PDB entry 6DBR | electron microscopy, 4.00 A resolution | chains A and F of the 8 polymer chains in the assembly

# Chain A
Protein: Recombination activating gene 1 - MBP chimera
Source organism: Escherichia coli
Notes: EC 2.3.2.27
UniProtKB: chimeric construct of P0AEX9, O13033: residues -113 to 250 from P0AEX9 (MALE_ECOLI) positions 29-392 (UniProt number = residue number + 142); residues 271-1031 from O13033 positions 271-1031 (same numbers)
Amino-acid sequence (1159 residues; row label = number of the first residue in the row; numbers below 1 keep their minus sign (Met-127 is residue -127)):
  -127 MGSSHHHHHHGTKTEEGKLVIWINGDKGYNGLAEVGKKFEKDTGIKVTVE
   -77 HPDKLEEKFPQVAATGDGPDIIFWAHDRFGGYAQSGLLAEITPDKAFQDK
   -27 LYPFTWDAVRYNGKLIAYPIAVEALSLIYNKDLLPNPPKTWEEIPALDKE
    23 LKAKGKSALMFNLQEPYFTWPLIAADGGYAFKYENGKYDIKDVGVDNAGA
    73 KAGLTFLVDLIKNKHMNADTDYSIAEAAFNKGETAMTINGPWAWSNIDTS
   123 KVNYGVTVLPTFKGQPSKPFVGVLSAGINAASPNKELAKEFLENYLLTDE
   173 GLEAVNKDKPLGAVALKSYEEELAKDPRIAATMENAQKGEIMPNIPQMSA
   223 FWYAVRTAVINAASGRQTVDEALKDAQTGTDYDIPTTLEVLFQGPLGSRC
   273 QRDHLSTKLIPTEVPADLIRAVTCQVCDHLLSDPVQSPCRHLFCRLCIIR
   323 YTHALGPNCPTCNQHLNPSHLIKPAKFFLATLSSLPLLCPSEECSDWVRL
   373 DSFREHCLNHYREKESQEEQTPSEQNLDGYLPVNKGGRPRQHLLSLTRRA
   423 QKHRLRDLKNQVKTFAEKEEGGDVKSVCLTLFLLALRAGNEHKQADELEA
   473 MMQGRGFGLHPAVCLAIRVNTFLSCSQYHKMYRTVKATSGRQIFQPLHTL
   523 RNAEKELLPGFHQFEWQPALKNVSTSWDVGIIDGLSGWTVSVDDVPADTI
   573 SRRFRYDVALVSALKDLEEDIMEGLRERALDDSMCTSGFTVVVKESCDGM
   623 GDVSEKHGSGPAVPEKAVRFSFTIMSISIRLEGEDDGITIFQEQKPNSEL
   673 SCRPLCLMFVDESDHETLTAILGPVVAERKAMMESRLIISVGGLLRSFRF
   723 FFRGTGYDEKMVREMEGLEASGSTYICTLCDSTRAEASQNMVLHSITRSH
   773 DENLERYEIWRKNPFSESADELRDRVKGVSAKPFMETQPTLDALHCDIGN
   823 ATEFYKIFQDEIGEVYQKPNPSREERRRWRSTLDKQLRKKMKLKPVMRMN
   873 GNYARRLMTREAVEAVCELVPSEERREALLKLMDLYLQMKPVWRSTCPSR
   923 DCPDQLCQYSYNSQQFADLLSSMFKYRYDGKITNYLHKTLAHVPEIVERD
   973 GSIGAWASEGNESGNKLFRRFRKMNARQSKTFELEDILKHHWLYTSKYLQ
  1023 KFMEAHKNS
Disordered / not traced: -127 to 478, 1029-1031
Differences from the reference sequence: initiating methionine (-127); expression tag (-126 to -114); linker (251-270)
Bound ions: Ca2+ site 1 near Asp620 (its only coordinating residue here); Ca2+ site 2: Asp620, Glu684; Zn2+: Cys749, Cys752, His959, His964
What the authors report for this chain:
  - catalytic residues: Asp620, Glu684, Asp730, Glu984
  - binding site for Forward strand of melted RSS substrate DNA: Arg999, Gln1000

# Chain F
Molecule: Reverse strand of unmelted RSS substrate DNA
Sequence (34 nucleotides; row label = number of the first residue in the row):
     1 CCAGTCTGTAGCACTGTGTAAGACAGGCCAGATC

# Interface between chain A and chain F
Pairs across the interface - 13 pairs, chain A then chain F:
  Gly623(A) with DT19(F), hydrogen bond to the phosphate
  Asp624(A) with DG18(F), sugar contact; DT19(F), phosphate contact
  Val625(A) with DG18(F), phosphate contact
  Ser626(A) with DT17(F), phosphate contact; DG18(F), hydrogen bond to the phosphate
  Lys628(A) with DT17(F), salt bridge to the phosphate
  Thr824(A) with DG22(F), phosphate contact
  Met869(A) with DG22(F), sugar contact
  Arg870(A) with DT19(F), base contact; DA21(F), sugar contact
  Met871(A) with DG22(F), phosphate contact
  Arg991(A) with DG18(F), hydrogen bond to the phosphate
Other interface residues (no listed pair), chain A (13 interface residues in all): Met622, Arg852, Ala1027
Other interface residues (no listed pair), chain F (8 interface residues in all): DT9, DG16, DA23

# Overview
13 residues of chain A face 8 of chain F across their interface; the contacts include 3 hydrogen bonds and 1
salt bridge. Polar pairs include Gly623(A)-DT19(F), Ser626(A)-DG18(F) and Arg991(A)-DG18(F). From the paper:
catalytic residues Asp620(A), Glu684(A) and Asp730(A) among others; a binding site for Forward strand of
melted RSS substrate DNA at Arg999(A) and Gln1000(A).
Here chain A is Recombination activating gene 1 - MBP chimera (Escherichia coli) and chain F is Reverse strand
of unmelted RSS substrate DNA. Entry 6DBR (Cryo-EM structure of RAG in complex with one melted RSS and one
unmelted RSS) was determined by electron microscopy (same publication as 6DBI, 6DBJ, 6DBL, 6DBO, 6DBQ, 6DBT
and 4 further entries).
